2V6K - chains A and B; structure by X-ray diffraction, 1.30 A resolution.

[Chain A (and B)]
Molecule: Maleylpyruvate isomerase
Organism: Ralstonia sp
Notes: EC 5.2.1.2; chain B of this document is another copy of the same molecule, construct and numbering; everything in this record applies to it too
UniProtKB: O86043 (O86043_9RALS); residue numbers follow UniProt; this construct covers 1-212
Amino-acid sequence (214 residues; each row starts with the number of its first residue; numbers below 1 keep their minus sign (Ala-1 is residue -1)):
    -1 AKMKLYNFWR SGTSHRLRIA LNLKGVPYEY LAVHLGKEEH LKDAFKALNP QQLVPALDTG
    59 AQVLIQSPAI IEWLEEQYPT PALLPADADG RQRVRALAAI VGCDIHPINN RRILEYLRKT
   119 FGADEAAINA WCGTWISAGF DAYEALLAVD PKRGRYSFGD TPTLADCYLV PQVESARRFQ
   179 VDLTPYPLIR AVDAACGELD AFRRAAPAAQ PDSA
Residues lining bound ligands: TGG (gamma-glutamyl-S-(1,2-dicarboxyethyl)cysteinylglycine): Arg8, Ser9, Gly10, Thr11, Arg14, Leu33, His38, Leu51, Val52, Pro53, Gln64, Ser65, Pro66, His104, Asn107, Asn108, Arg109, Arg110, Arg176
Swiss-Prot annotation at these positions:
  - binding site (glutathione): Ser9 to Thr11, His38, Val52, Gln64, Ser65, Asp102 to His104, Asn108 to Arg110, Arg176

[Chain A / chain B interface]
Residue-residue contacts (90):
  Pro48(A) - Ala143(B)  hydrophobic
  Gln49(A) - Ile98(B)
  Gln49(A) - Asp102(B)  hydrogen bond
  Gln49(A) - Ala140(B)
  Gln60(A) - Arg91(B)
  Val61(A) - Arg91(B)  hydrogen bond (backbone-side chain)
  Leu62(A) - Gln90(B)
  Leu62(A) - Arg91(B)
  Ile63(A) - Gln90(B)  hydrogen bond (backbone-side chain)
  Ile63(A) - Ala94(B)
  Ile63(A) - Leu144(B)  hydrophobic
  Gln64(A) - Ala94(B)
  Gln64(A) - Ala97(B)
  Gln64(A) - Ile98(B)
  Gln64(A) - Asp102(B)  hydrogen bond
  Pro66(A) - Cys101(B)  hydrophobic
  Ala67(A) - Gln90(B)
  Ala67(A) - Arg93(B)
  Ala67(A) - Ala94(B)
  Ile68(A) - Gln90(B)
  Glu70(A) - Arg89(B)
  Glu70(A) - Arg93(B)  salt bridge
  Trp71(A) - Ala86(B)
  Trp71(A) - Gln90(B)
  Glu74(A) - Ala86(B)
  Glu74(A) - Arg89(B)  salt bridge
  Gln75(A) - Ala86(B)
  Ala86(A) - Trp71(B)
  Ala86(A) - Glu74(B)
  Ala86(A) - Gln75(B)
  Arg89(A) - Glu70(B)
  Arg89(A) - Glu74(B)  salt bridge
  Gln90(A) - Leu62(B)
  Gln90(A) - Ile63(B)
  Gln90(A) - Ala67(B)
  Gln90(A) - Ile68(B)
  Gln90(A) - Trp71(B)
  Arg91(A) - Gln60(B)
  Arg91(A) - Val61(B)  hydrogen bond (side chain-backbone)
  Arg91(A) - Leu62(B)
  Arg93(A) - Ala67(B)
  Arg93(A) - Glu70(B)  salt bridge
  Arg93(A) - Arg93(B)
  Ala94(A) - Ile63(B)
  Ala94(A) - Gln64(B)
  Ala94(A) - Ala67(B)
  Ala97(A) - Gln64(B)
  Ile98(A) - Gln49(B)
  Ile98(A) - Gln64(B)
  Gly100(A) - Cys101(B)
  Cys101(A) - Pro66(B)  hydrophobic
  Cys101(A) - Gly100(B)
  Cys101(A) - Pro105(B)
  Asp102(A) - Gln49(B)  hydrogen bond
  Asp102(A) - Gln64(B)  hydrogen bond
  Asp102(A) - Arg110(B)  hydrogen bond (backbone-side chain)
  Pro105(A) - Cys101(B)
  Pro105(A) - Ile106(B)
  Ile106(A) - Pro105(B)
  Ile106(A) - Ile111(B)  hydrophobic
  Arg110(A) - Asp102(B)  hydrogen bond (side chain-backbone)
  Arg110(A) - Trp133(B)
  Ile111(A) - Ile106(B)  hydrophobic
  Ile111(A) - Trp129(B)  hydrophobic
  Ile111(A) - Trp133(B)  hydrophobic
  Tyr114(A) - Ala128(B)
  Tyr114(A) - Trp129(B)  hydrogen bond (side chain-backbone)
  Tyr114(A) - Thr132(B)
  Tyr114(A) - Trp133(B)  hydrophobic
  Leu115(A) - Leu115(B)  hydrophobic
  Leu115(A) - Phe119(B)  hydrophobic
  Leu115(A) - Trp129(B)  hydrophobic
  Phe119(A) - Leu115(B)  hydrophobic
  Phe119(A) - Phe119(B)  hydrophobic
  Phe119(A) - Ala121(B)  hydrophobic
  Phe119(A) - Trp129(B)  hydrophobic
  Ala121(A) - Phe119(B)  hydrophobic
  Ala128(A) - Tyr114(B)
  Trp129(A) - Ile111(B)  hydrophobic
  Trp129(A) - Tyr114(B)  hydrogen bond (backbone-side chain)
  Trp129(A) - Leu115(B)  hydrophobic
  Trp129(A) - Phe119(B)  hydrophobic
  Trp129(A) - Trp129(B)  hydrophobic
  Thr132(A) - Tyr114(B)
  Trp133(A) - Arg110(B)
  Trp133(A) - Ile111(B)  hydrophobic
  Trp133(A) - Tyr114(B)  hydrophobic
  Ala140(A) - Gln49(B)
  Ala143(A) - Pro48(B)  hydrophobic
  Leu144(A) - Ile63(B)  hydrophobic
Also at the interface, not in a pair above, chain A (43 interface residues in all): Leu51, Ala125, Ala136
Also at the interface, not in a pair above, chain B (43 interface residues in all): Leu51, Ala125, Ala136

[In short]
Chain A and chain B each contribute 43 residues to their interface, with 11 hydrogen bonds and 4 salt bridges.
Polar contacts include Glu70(A)-Arg93(B), Glu74(A)-Arg89(B) and Gln49(A)-Asp102(B). Chain A binds compound
TGG. From UniProt: 14 glutathione-binding residues on chain A.
Chain A and chain B are both Maleylpyruvate isomerase (Ralstonia sp); the structure, Structure of Maleyl
Pyruvate Isomerase, a bacterial glutathione-s- transferase in Zeta class, in complex with substrate ..., was
determined by X-ray diffraction (same publication as 2JL4).
